PDB entry 7AES | X-ray diffraction, 1.40 A resolution | chain A

Chain A:
Molecule: carbonic anhydrase 2
Organism: Homo sapiens
Notes: EC 4.2.1.1
Reference sequence: P00918 (CAH2_HUMAN); the author numbering skips numbers that UniProt does not, so the offset changes along the chain: 1-125 = UniProt 1-125; 127-261 = UniProt 126-260
Sequence (260 residues; each row starts with the number of its first residue; note: 1 number in that range is skipped by the numbering (no residue carries it; nothing is unmodelled there)):
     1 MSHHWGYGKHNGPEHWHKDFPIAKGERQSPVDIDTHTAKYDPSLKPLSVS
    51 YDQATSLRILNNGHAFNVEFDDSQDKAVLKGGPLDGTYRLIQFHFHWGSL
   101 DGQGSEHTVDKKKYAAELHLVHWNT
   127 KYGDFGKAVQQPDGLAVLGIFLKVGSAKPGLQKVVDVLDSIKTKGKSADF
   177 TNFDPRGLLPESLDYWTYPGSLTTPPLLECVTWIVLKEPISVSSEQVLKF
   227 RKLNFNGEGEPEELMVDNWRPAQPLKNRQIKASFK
Disordered / not traced: 1-2
Bound ions: Na+ site 1: Gln-53, Asp-162, Asp-165; Zn2+: His-94, His-96, His-119 (together with R8Q); Na+ site 2 near Gly-235 (its only coordinating residue here)
Residues lining bound ligands:
  - bicine (BCN): Lys-149, Lys-213, Glu-214, Pro-215
  - R8Q (2,3,5,6-tetrakis(fluoranyl)-N-methyl-4-propylsulfanyl-benzenesulfonamide): Asn-62, His-64, Asn-67, Ile-91, Gln-92, His-94, His-96, His-119, Val-121, Phe-131, Leu-141, Val-143, Leu-198, Thr-199, Thr-200, Trp-209
Swiss-Prot annotation at these positions:
  - active site: His-64 (Proton donor/acceptor)
  - binding site (Zn(2+)): His-94, His-96, His-119
  - binding site (substrate): Thr-199, Thr-200
  - site: Tyr-7 (Fine-tunes the proton-transfer properties of H-64), Asn-62 (Fine-tunes the proton-transfer properties of H-64), Asn-67 (Fine-tunes the proton-transfer properties of H-64), Gln-92 (Involved in the binding of some activators, including histamine and L-histidine)
  - modified residue: Ser-2 (N-acetylserine), Ser-166 (Phosphoserine), Ser-173 (Phosphoserine)

Summary:
Ligands of chain A: compound R8Q and bicine. Gln-53, Asp-162 and Asp-165 coordinate Na+ site 1. His-94, His-96
and His-119 coordinate Zn2+. Curated annotation (UniProt) lists active-site residue His-64, 3 Zn2+-binding
residues and substrate-binding residues Thr-199 and Thr-200.
Chain A is carbonic anhydrase 2 (Homo sapiens); the structure, Human carbonic anhydrase II in complex with
2,3,5,6-tetrafluoro-N-methyl-4-propylsulfanyl-benzenesulfonamide, was determined by X-ray diffraction together
with 7AEQ and 7AGN from the same study.
